PDB entry 4UB1 | X-ray diffraction, 2.34 A resolution | chains A and T of the 4 polymer chains in the assembly

== Chain A ==
Molecule: DNA polymerase beta
Source organism: Homo sapiens
Notes: EC 2.7.7.7, 4.2.99.-
Reference sequence: P06746 (DPOLB_HUMAN); residues 1-335 here = UniProt positions 1-335
Amino-acid sequence (335 residues; row label = number of the first residue in the row):
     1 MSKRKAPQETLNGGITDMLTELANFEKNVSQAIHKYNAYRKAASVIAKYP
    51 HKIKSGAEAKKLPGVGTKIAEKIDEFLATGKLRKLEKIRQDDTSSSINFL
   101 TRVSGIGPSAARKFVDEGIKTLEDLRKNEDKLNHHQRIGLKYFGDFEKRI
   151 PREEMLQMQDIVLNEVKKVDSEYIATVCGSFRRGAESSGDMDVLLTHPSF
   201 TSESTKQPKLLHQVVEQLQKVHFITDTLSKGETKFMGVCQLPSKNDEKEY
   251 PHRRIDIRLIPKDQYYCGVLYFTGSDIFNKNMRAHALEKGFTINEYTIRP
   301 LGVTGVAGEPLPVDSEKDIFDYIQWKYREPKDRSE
Not modelled in the structure: 1-11, 205-206, 245-246, 333-335
Swiss-Prot annotation at these positions:
  - region: Arg-183 to Asp-192 (DNA-binding)
  - active site: Lys-72 (Nucleophile)
  - binding site (K(+)): Lys-60, Leu-62, Val-65, Thr-101, Val-103, Ile-106
  - binding site (Na(+)): Lys-60, Leu-62, Val-65, Thr-101, Val-103, Ile-106
  - binding site (dATP): Arg-149, Ser-180, Arg-183, Gly-189, Asp-190
  - binding site (dCTP): Arg-149, Ser-180, Arg-183, Gly-189, Asp-190
  - binding site (dGTP): Arg-149, Ser-180, Arg-183, Gly-189, Asp-190, Asp-192
  - binding site (dTTP): Arg-149, Ser-180, Arg-183, Gly-189, Asp-190
  - binding site (Mg(2+)): Asp-190, Asp-192, Asp-256
  - modified residue: Lys-72 (N6-acetyllysine), Arg-83 (Omega-N-methylarginine), Arg-152 (Omega-N-methylarginine)
  - cross-link (Glycyl lysine isopeptide (Lys-Gly)): Lys-41 (interchain with G-Cter in ubiquitin), Lys-61 (interchain with G-Cter in ubiquitin), Lys-81 (interchain with G-Cter in ubiquitin)
  - natural variant: Leu-22 (L22P: Found in a gastric cancer sample; uncertain significance), Tyr-39 (Y39C: Found in a gastric cancer sample; uncertain significance), Gly-118 (G118V: Decreased DNA-directed DNA polymerase activity), Arg-137 (R137Q: Decreased function in base-excision repair), Arg-149 (R149I: Decreased DNA-directed DNA polymerase activity), Asp-160 (D160N: Found in a gastric cancer sample; uncertain significance), Cys-239 (C239R: Found in a gastric cancer sample; uncertain significance), Lys-289 (K289M: Found in a colon cancer sample; uncertain significance), Asn-294 (N294D: Found in a gastric cancer sample; uncertain significance), Glu-295 (E295K: Found in a gastric cancer sample; uncertain significance)
  - mutagenesis: Phe-25 (F25W: No effect on 5'-dRP lyase activity. Decreased ssDNA binding), His-34 (H34G: Decreased 5'-dRP lyase activity. Decreased ssDNA binding), Lys-35 (K35A: Decreased 5'-dRP lyase activity. Decreased ssDNA binding. Loss of 5'-dRP lyase activity; when associated with A-68 and A-72. Decreased ssDNA binding; when associated with A-68 and A-72 ...), Tyr-39 (Y39F: No effect on 5'-dRP lyase activity; Y39Q: Abolishes DNA polymerase and 5'-dRP lyase activity), Lys-41 (K41R: Abolishes ubiquitination; when associated with R-61 and R-81), Lys-60 (K60A: Decreased 5'-dRP lyase activity. Decreased ssDNA binding), Lys-61 (K61R: Abolishes ubiquitination; when associated with R-41 and R-81), Lys-68 (K68A: No effect on 5'-dRP lyase activity. Decreased ssDNA binding. Loss of 5'-dRP lyase activity; when associated with A-35 and A-72. Decreased ssDNA binding; when associated with A-35 and A-72 ...), Glu-71 (E71Q: No effect on 5'-dRP lyase activity. No effect on structure shown by circular dichroism. No effect on ssDNA binding), Lys-72 (K72A: Severely reduced 5'-dRP lyase activity. Does not affect ssDNA binding. Loss of 5'-dRP lyase activity; when associated with A-35 and A-68. Decreased ssDNA binding ...), Glu-75 (E75A: Slightly decreased 5'-dRP lyase activity. Decreased ssDNA binding. No effect on structure shown by circular dichroism), Lys-81 (K81R: Abolishes ubiquitination; when associated with R-41 and R-61), 5 further mutagenesis entries in UniProt

== Chain T ==
Molecule: 16-nt DNA strand
Sequence (16 nucleotides; each row starts with the number of its first residue):
     1 CCGACAGCGCATCAGC

== Interface between chain A and chain T ==
Residue-residue contacts (13; chain A residue first):
  His-34(A) with DC5(T), stacking on the base
  Ser-229(A) with DC10(T), phosphate contact; DA11(T), phosphate contact
  Lys-230(A) with DC10(T), phosphate contact; DA11(T), hydrogen bond to the phosphate
  Gly-231(A) with DC10(T), phosphate contact
  Glu-232(A) with DC10(T), hydrogen bond to the phosphate
  Thr-233(A) with DG9(T), hydrogen bond to the phosphate; DC10(T), hydrogen bond to the phosphate
  Lys-234(A) with DG9(T), hydrogen bond to the sugar; DC10(T), hydrogen bond to the phosphate
  Tyr-271(A) with DA6(T), base contact
  Tyr-296(A) with DC8(T), sugar contact
Other interface residues (no listed pair), chain A (12 interface residues in all): Asn-133, His-134, Leu-228
Other interface residues (no listed pair), chain T (7 interface residues in all): DT12

== In short ==
12 residues of chain A face 7 of chain T across their interface, with 6 hydrogen bonds and 1 aromatic stacking
contact. Polar contacts include Lys-234(A)/DG9(T), Lys-230(A)/DA11(T) and Glu-232(A)/DC10(T).
Chain A is DNA polymerase beta (Homo sapiens) and chain T is a 16-nt DNA strand; the structure, DNA polymerase
beta product complex with a templating adenine and 8-oxodGMP, 90 s, was determined by X-ray diffraction
together with 4UAW, 4UAY, 4UAZ, 4UB2, 4UB3, 4UB4 and 3 further entries from the same study.
